6P24 - chains A and B of the 4 polymer chains in the assembly; structure by X-ray diffraction, 2.12 A resolution.

== Chain A ==
Name: Phenylalanine--tRNA ligase alpha subunit
Organism: Escherichia coli (strain K12)
Notes: EC 6.1.1.20
UniProt: P08312 (SYFA_ECOLI); residues 2-327 here = UniProt positions 2-327
Chain sequence (332 residues; each row starts with the number of its first residue; numbers below 1 keep their minus sign (Gly-4 is residue -4)):
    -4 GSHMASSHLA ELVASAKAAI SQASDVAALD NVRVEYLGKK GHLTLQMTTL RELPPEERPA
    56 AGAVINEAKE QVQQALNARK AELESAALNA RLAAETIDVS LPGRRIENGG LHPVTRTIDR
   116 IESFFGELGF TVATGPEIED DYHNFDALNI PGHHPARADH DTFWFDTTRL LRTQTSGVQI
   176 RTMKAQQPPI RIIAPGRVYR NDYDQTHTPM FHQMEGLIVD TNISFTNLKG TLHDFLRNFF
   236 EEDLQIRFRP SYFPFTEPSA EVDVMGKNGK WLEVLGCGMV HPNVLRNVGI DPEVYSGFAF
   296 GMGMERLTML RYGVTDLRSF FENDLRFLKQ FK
Not modelled in the structure: -4 to 86
Differences from the reference sequence: expression tag (-4 to 1)
Curated features (UniProtKB/Swiss-Prot):
  - binding site (Mg(2+)): Glu252
  - natural variant: Gly98 (G98D: In thermosensitive mutant pheS5), Gly191 (G191D: Decreased affinity for Phe)
Metal / ion sites: Mg2+ site 1 near Asn103 (its only coordinating residue here); Mg2+ site 2: Glu252 (shared with Glu463(B) of chain B); Mg2+ site 3: Glu256, Glu268 (shared with Glu31(B) of chain B); Mg2+ site 4 near Lys327 (its only coordinating residue here)
Ligand contacts:
  - hexane-1,6-diol (HEZ), molecule 1: Thr91, Ile92, Asp93, Leu96
  - hexane-1,6-diol (HEZ), molecule 2: Gln169, Phe206, Gln208, Phe248, Phe250, Gly271, Cys272, Phe295, Gly296, Met297, Gly298

== Chain B ==
Name: Phenylalanine--tRNA ligase beta subunit
Organism: Escherichia coli (strain K12)
Notes: EC 6.1.1.20
UniProt: P07395 (SYFB_ECOLI); numbering as in UniProt (aligned over 1-795)
Chain sequence (795 residues; row label = number of the first residue in the row):
     1 MKFSELWLRE WVNPAIDSDA LANQITMAGL EVDGVEPVAG SFHGVVVGEV VECAQHPNAD
    61 KLRVTKVNVG GDRLLDIVCG APNCRQGLRV AVATIGAVLP GDFKIKAAKL RGEPSEGMLC
   121 SFSELGISDD HSGIIELPAD APIGTDIREY LKLDDNTIEI SVTPNRADCL GIIGVARDVA
   181 VLNQLPLVQP EIVPVGATID DTLPITVEAP EACPRYLGRV VKGINVKAPT PLWMKEKLRR
   241 CGIRSIDAVV DVTNYVLLEL GQPMHAFDKD RIEGGIVVRM AKEGETLVLL DGTEAKLNAD
   301 TLVIADHNKA LAMGGIFGGE HSGVNDETQN VLLECAFFSP LSITGRARRH GLHTDASHRY
   361 ERGVDPALQH KAMERATRLL IDICGGEAGP VIDITNEATL PKRATITLRR SKLDRLIGHH
   421 IADEQVTDIL RRLGCEVTEG KDEWQAVAPS WRFDMEIEED LVEEVARVYG YNNIPDEPVQ
   481 ASLIMGTHRE ADLSLKRVKT LLNDKGYQEV ITYSFVDPKV QQMIHPGVEA LLLPSPISVE
   541 MSAMRLSLWT GLLATVVYNQ NRQQNRVRIF ESGLRFVPDT QAPLGIRQDL MLAGVICGNR
   601 YEEHWNLAKE TVDFYDLKGD LESVLDLTGK LNEVEFRAEA NPALHPGQSA AIYLKGERIG
   661 FVGVVHPELE RKLDLNGRTL VFELEWNKLA DRVVPQAREI SRFPANRRDI AVVVAENVPA
   721 ADILSECKKV GVNQVVGVNL FDVYRGKGVA EGYKSLAISL ILQDTSRTLE EEEIAATVAK
   781 CVEALKERFQ ASLRD
Not modelled in the structure: 794-795
Curated features (UniProtKB/Swiss-Prot):
  - binding site (Mg(2+)): Asp454, Asp460, Glu463, Glu464
Metal / ion sites: Mg2+ site 1: Glu31 (shared with Glu256(A), Glu268(A) of chain A); Mg2+ site 2: Thr253, Asn254; Mg2+ site 3 near Glu459 (its only coordinating residue here); Mg2+ site 4: Glu463 (shared with Glu252(A) of chain A)

== How chain A and chain B interact ==
Contacting residue pairs - 161 pairs, chain A then chain B:
  Leu96(A) - Trp605(B)  hydrophobic
  Pro97(A) - His604(B)
  Pro97(A) - Trp605(B)  hydrogen bond (backbone-side chain)
  Gly98(A) - His604(B)  hydrogen bond (backbone-side chain)
  Arg99(A) - Asn606(B)  hydrogen bond
  Arg99(A) - Leu607(B)
  Arg100(A) - Tyr601(B)
  Ile101(A) - Lys505(B)
  Ile101(A) - Arg566(B)
  Ile101(A) - Arg568(B)
  Ile101(A) - Tyr601(B)  hydrophobic
  Glu102(A) - Gly506(B)
  Asn103(A) - Asn503(B)
  Gly104(A) - Asn503(B)  hydrogen bond (backbone-backbone)
  Gly104(A) - Tyr507(B)
  Gly105(A) - Asn503(B)  hydrogen bond (backbone-side chain)
  Gly105(A) - Tyr507(B)
  Gly105(A) - Gln508(B)  hydrogen bond (backbone-side chain)
  Gly105(A) - Glu509(B)  hydrogen bond (backbone-backbone)
  Leu106(A) - Asn503(B)
  Leu106(A) - Gln508(B)
  Leu106(A) - Glu509(B)
  His107(A) - Glu509(B)  hydrogen bond (backbone-side chain)
  His107(A) - Ile511(B)
  Thr110(A) - Glu509(B)  hydrogen bond
  Thr110(A) - Ile511(B)
  Asp114(A) - Lys496(B)  salt bridge
  Glu117(A) - Lys496(B)  salt bridge
  Pro131(A) - Gln588(B)
  Glu132(A) - Ser514(B)  hydrogen bond
  Glu132(A) - Leu574(B)
  Glu132(A) - Phe576(B)
  Glu132(A) - Gln588(B)  hydrogen bond (backbone-side chain)
  Ile133(A) - Leu531(B)  hydrophobic
  Ile133(A) - Phe576(B)  hydrophobic
  Ile133(A) - Leu584(B)
  Ile133(A) - Gln588(B)  hydrogen bond (backbone-side chain)
  Glu134(A) - Leu584(B)
  Asp135(A) - Leu584(B)
  His148(A) - Thr344(B)  hydrogen bond (backbone-side chain)
  Pro150(A) - Pro164(B)  hydrophobic
  Pro150(A) - Arg362(B)
  Phe158(A) - Leu533(B)  hydrophobic
  Phe158(A) - Ser535(B)
  Phe158(A) - Ile537(B)
  Trp159(A) - Pro534(B)
  Phe160(A) - Leu531(B)  hydrophobic
  Phe160(A) - Leu532(B)
  Phe160(A) - Leu533(B)  hydrophobic
  Phe160(A) - Pro534(B)
  Phe160(A) - Met544(B)  hydrophobic
  Arg164(A) - Leu531(B)
  Arg164(A) - Leu584(B)  hydrogen bond (side chain-backbone)
  Leu166(A) - Phe515(B)  hydrophobic
  Leu166(A) - Leu533(B)  hydrophobic
  Leu166(A) - Met544(B)  hydrophobic
  Arg186(A) - Ala481(B)
  Arg186(A) - Ser482(B)  hydrogen bond (side chain-backbone)
  Arg192(A) - Ile511(B)
  Arg192(A) - Thr512(B)  hydrogen bond (side chain-backbone)
  Arg192(A) - Ser514(B)  hydrogen bond
  Arg192(A) - Arg545(B)
  Arg192(A) - Glu571(B)  salt bridge
  Arg192(A) - Ser572(B)  hydrogen bond (side chain-backbone)
  Arg192(A) - Gly573(B)
  Tyr194(A) - Ser514(B)  hydrogen bond
  Tyr194(A) - Phe515(B)  hydrophobic
  Asn196(A) - Ile537(B)
  Tyr198(A) - Tyr513(B)  hydrogen bond
  Tyr198(A) - Ile537(B)  hydrophobic
  Thr203(A) - Tyr513(B)
  Pro204(A) - Tyr513(B)  hydrophobic
  Pro204(A) - Phe515(B)  hydrophobic
  Met205(A) - Thr512(B)
  Met205(A) - Tyr513(B)  hydrophobic
  Met205(A) - Ser514(B)
  His207(A) - Ile511(B)
  Ile213(A) - Val479(B)  hydrophobic
  Asp215(A) - Ala481(B)
  Ile218(A) - Arg415(B)
  Ile218(A) - Val479(B)  hydrophobic
  Ser219(A) - Arg415(B)
  Ser219(A) - Leu416(B)
  Ser219(A) - Ile417(B)
  Ser219(A) - Gly418(B)
  Phe220(A) - Leu416(B)  hydrogen bond (backbone-backbone)
  Phe220(A) - Ile417(B)  hydrogen bond (backbone-backbone)
  Phe220(A) - Tyr471(B)  hydrophobic
  Phe220(A) - Ile474(B)  hydrophobic
  Thr221(A) - Ile417(B)  hydrogen bond (backbone-backbone)
  Thr221(A) - Gly418(B)
  Thr221(A) - Ile474(B)
  Thr221(A) - Pro475(B)
  Thr221(A) - Asp476(B)
  Thr221(A) - Glu477(B)  hydrogen bond (backbone-backbone)
  Asn222(A) - Glu477(B)  hydrogen bond (side chain-backbone)
  Asn222(A) - Pro478(B)  hydrogen bond (side chain-backbone)
  Asn222(A) - Val479(B)
  Lys224(A) - Tyr471(B)
  Lys224(A) - Ile474(B)  hydrogen bond (side chain-backbone)
  Lys224(A) - Asp476(B)  salt bridge
  Gly225(A) - Asp476(B)
  Thr226(A) - Val479(B)
  His228(A) - Asp476(B)  salt bridge
  Arg242(A) - Asn23(B)  hydrogen bond
  Arg242(A) - Met27(B)
  Arg242(A) - Asn472(B)
  Phe243(A) - Met27(B)
  Phe243(A) - Tyr471(B)
  Phe243(A) - Asn472(B)  hydrogen bond (backbone-side chain)
  Arg244(A) - Thr26(B)
  Arg244(A) - Met27(B)
  Arg244(A) - Glu31(B)  salt bridge
  Arg244(A) - Tyr471(B)
  Pro245(A) - Met27(B)
  Pro245(A) - Gly29(B)
  Pro245(A) - Arg467(B)
  Pro245(A) - Tyr471(B)  hydrophobic
  Ser246(A) - Glu463(B)
  Tyr247(A) - Thr163(B)
  Tyr247(A) - Pro164(B)  hydrophobic
  Tyr247(A) - Asn165(B)
  Glu252(A) - Glu459(B)
  Glu252(A) - Asp460(B)
  Glu252(A) - Glu463(B)
  Pro253(A) - Val462(B)  hydrophobic
  Pro253(A) - Glu463(B)
  Pro253(A) - Tyr471(B)
  Ser254(A) - Glu463(B)  hydrogen bond (backbone-side chain)
  Ser254(A) - Tyr471(B)  hydrogen bond (backbone-side chain)
  Ala255(A) - Tyr471(B)  hydrophobic
  Glu256(A) - Glu31(B)
  Glu268(A) - Glu31(B)
  Met274(A) - Leu416(B)
  His276(A) - Ile457(B)
  Pro277(A) - Ile457(B)  hydrophobic
  Pro277(A) - Glu459(B)
  Pro287(A) - Lys412(B)  hydrogen bond (backbone-side chain)
  Glu288(A) - Arg409(B)  salt bridge
  Glu288(A) - Lys412(B)  salt bridge
  Glu288(A) - Arg415(B)
  Phe316(A) - Ile511(B)
  Phe316(A) - Tyr513(B)
  Glu317(A) - Tyr558(B)  hydrogen bond
  Asn318(A) - Val510(B)
  Asn318(A) - Ile511(B)  hydrogen bond (side chain-backbone)
  Asn318(A) - Thr512(B)
  Asn318(A) - Thr555(B)
  Asn318(A) - Asn559(B)  hydrogen bond (backbone-side chain)
  Asp319(A) - Tyr558(B)
  Asp319(A) - Asn559(B)
  Asp319(A) - Arg562(B)
  Leu320(A) - Gln508(B)
  Leu320(A) - Asn559(B)  hydrogen bond (backbone-side chain)
  Leu320(A) - Gln564(B)
  Leu320(A) - Arg566(B)
  Leu320(A) - Ile569(B)  hydrophobic
  Arg321(A) - Arg562(B)
  Leu323(A) - Gln508(B)
  Leu323(A) - Glu509(B)
  Leu323(A) - Val510(B)  hydrophobic
Also at the interface, not in a pair above, chain A (80 interface residues in all): Val109, Gly130, His149, Asn217, Trp266, Ser291, Phe293, Phe315, Lys327
Also at the interface, not in a pair above, chain B (85 interface residues in all): Ala28, His419, Lys499, Asp504, Pro536, Met541, Val567, Phe570, Gly585, Ile586, Arg600, Glu602

== Overview ==
Chain A and chain B form an interface of 80 and 85 residues respectively, with 36 hydrogen bonds and 8 salt
bridges. Polar contacts include Asp114(A)-Lys496(B), Glu117(A)-Lys496(B) and Arg192(A)-Glu571(B). Bound to
chain A: hexane-1,6-diol.
Chain A is Phenylalanine--tRNA ligase alpha subunit and chain B is Phenylalanine--tRNA ligase beta subunit,
both from Escherichia coli (strain K12); the structure, Escherichia coli tRNA synthetase, was determined by
X-ray diffraction together with 6OZ5, 6P26 and 6P8T from the same study.
